PDB entry 5KAJ | X-ray diffraction, 2.68 A resolution | chains A and B of the 3 polymer chains in the assembly

Chain A (and B):
Name: (3,5-dihydroxyphenyl)acetyl-CoA 1,2-dioxygenase
Source organism: Streptomyces toyocaensis
Notes: EC 1.13.11.80; chain B of this document is another copy of the same molecule, construct and numbering; everything in this record applies to it too
Reference sequence: Q8KLK7 (DPGC_STRTO); residue numbers follow UniProt; this construct covers 1-438
Sequence (438 residues; row label = number of the first residue in the row):
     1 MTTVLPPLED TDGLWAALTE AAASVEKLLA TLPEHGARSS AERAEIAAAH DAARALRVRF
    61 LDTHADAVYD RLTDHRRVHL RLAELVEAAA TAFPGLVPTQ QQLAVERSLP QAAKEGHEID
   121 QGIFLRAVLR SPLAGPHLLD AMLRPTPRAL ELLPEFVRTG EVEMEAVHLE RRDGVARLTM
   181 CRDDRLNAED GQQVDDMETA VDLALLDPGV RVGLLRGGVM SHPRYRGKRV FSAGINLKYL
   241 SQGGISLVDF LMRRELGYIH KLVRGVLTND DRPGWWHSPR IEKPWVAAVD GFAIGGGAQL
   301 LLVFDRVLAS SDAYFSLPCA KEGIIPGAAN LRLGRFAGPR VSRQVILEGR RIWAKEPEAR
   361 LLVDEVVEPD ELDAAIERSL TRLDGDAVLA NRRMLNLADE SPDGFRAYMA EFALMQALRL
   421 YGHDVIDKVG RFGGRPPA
Unresolved in the structure: 1-10, 425-438 (chain B: 1-10, 427-438)
Construct notes: engineered mutation Cys-319 (Ala in Q8KLK7)
Ligand contacts: YE2 ([[(2R,3S,4R,5R)-5-(6-aminopurin-9-yl)-4-oxidanyl-3-phosphonooxy-oxolan-2-yl]methoxy-oxidanyl-phosphoryl] [(3R)-4-[[3-[2-[(E)-2-[3,5-bis(oxidanyl)phenyl]-1-oxidanyl-ethenyl]sulfanylethylamino]-3-oxidanylidene-propyl]amino]-2,2-dimethyl-3-oxidanyl-4-oxidanylidene-butyl] hydrogen phosphate): Arg-185, Leu-186, Ala-188, Glu-189, His-222, Arg-224, Tyr-225, Ala-233, Gly-234, Ile-235, Asn-236, Leu-237, Lys-238, Phe-250, Leu-251, Arg-254, Glu-255, Phe-292, Ile-294, Gly-295, Gly-296, Gln-299, Tyr-314, Pro-318, Cys-319, Ile-324, Ile-325, Pro-326, Gly-327, Phe-412, Gln-416
UniProt features mapped onto this chain:
  - binding site (substrate): Asp-183, Glu-189, His-222 to Tyr-225, Ala-233 to Lys-238, Gly-296, Ile-325 to Gly-327, Gln-416
  - mutagenesis: Glu-189 (E189Q: Strong decrease of affinity and the catalytic efficiency compared to the wild-type), Leu-237 (L237T: Strong decrease of affinity for DPA-CoA and 2-fold decrease of the catalytic efficiency compared to the wild-type. Slight decrease of affinity for dioxygen), Arg-254 (R254K: Strong decrease of affinity and the catalytic efficiency compared to the wild-type), Glu-255 (E255Q: Same affinity and catalytic efficiency compared to the wild-type), Gln-299 (Q299N: Slight increase of the affinity and 2-fold decrease of the catalytic efficiency compared to the wild-type), Ile-324 (I324T: Loss of dioxygenase activity), Val-425 (V425T: Slight decrease of affinity for DPA-CoA and catalytic efficiency compared to the wild-type. Slight decrease of affinity for dioxygen), Val-429 (V429T: Slight decrease of affinity for DPA-CoA and catalytic efficiency compared to the wild-type. Slight decrease of affinity for dioxygen)

How chain A and chain B interact:
Contacting residue pairs - 63 pairs, chain A then chain B:
  Asp-51(A) / Pro-273(B)
  Asp-51(A) / Gly-274(B)  hydrogen bond (side chain-backbone)
  Asp-51(A) / Trp-276(B)  hydrogen bond
  Arg-54(A) / Trp-276(B)
  Ala-55(A) / Trp-276(B)  hydrophobic
  Val-58(A) / Trp-276(B)  hydrophobic
  Ile-119(A) / Trp-276(B)  hydrophobic
  Ile-123(A) / Trp-276(B)  hydrophobic
  Ala-320(A) / Ala-387(B)
  Lys-321(A) / Arg-382(B)  hydrogen bond (side chain-backbone)
  Lys-321(A) / Val-388(B)
  Gly-323(A) / Ala-387(B)
  Ile-324(A) / Asn-391(B)
  Ile-325(A) / Asn-391(B)
  Ile-325(A) / Met-394(B)  hydrophobic
  Pro-326(A) / Asn-391(B)
  Asn-330(A) / Asn-391(B)  hydrogen bond
  Asn-330(A) / Met-394(B)
  Asn-330(A) / Leu-395(B)
  Asn-330(A) / Ala-398(B)
  Leu-331(A) / Ala-398(B)  hydrophobic
  Gly-338(A) / Arg-335(B)
  Pro-339(A) / Arg-335(B)
  Pro-339(A) / Phe-336(B)  hydrophobic
  Pro-339(A) / Asp-399(B)
  Arg-340(A) / Leu-301(B)
  Arg-340(A) / Phe-304(B)  hydrogen bond (side chain-backbone)
  Arg-340(A) / Asp-305(B)  hydrogen bond (side chain-backbone)
  Arg-340(A) / Val-307(B)
  Arg-340(A) / Arg-360(B)
  Arg-340(A) / Leu-361(B)
  Arg-340(A) / Leu-362(B)  hydrogen bond (side chain-backbone)
  Arg-340(A) / Asp-364(B)  salt bridge
  Arg-343(A) / Asp-305(B)
  Arg-343(A) / Leu-395(B)
  Arg-343(A) / Asn-396(B)  hydrogen bond
  Arg-343(A) / Asp-399(B)  salt bridge
  Gln-344(A) / Arg-306(B)
  Gln-344(A) / Arg-360(B)
  Gln-344(A) / Asp-364(B)  hydrogen bond
  Ile-346(A) / Asn-391(B)
  Leu-347(A) / Asp-305(B)
  Leu-347(A) / Val-388(B)
  Leu-347(A) / Asn-391(B)
  Leu-347(A) / Arg-392(B)
  Glu-348(A) / Arg-306(B)  salt bridge
  Glu-348(A) / Arg-382(B)  salt bridge
  Glu-348(A) / Leu-383(B)
  Tyr-408(A) / Met-394(B)  hydrophobic
  Tyr-408(A) / Leu-397(B)  hydrophobic
  Glu-411(A) / Leu-397(B)
  Phe-412(A) / Met-394(B)
  Leu-414(A) / His-277(B)
  Met-415(A) / Ala-390(B)  hydrophobic
  Met-415(A) / Arg-393(B)
  Met-415(A) / Met-394(B)  hydrophobic
  Leu-418(A) / His-277(B)
  Arg-419(A) / Asp-386(B)
  Arg-419(A) / Ala-387(B)
  Arg-419(A) / Ala-390(B)
  His-423(A) / Asp-386(B)
  Asp-424(A) / Asp-386(B)
  Asp-424(A) / Ala-387(B)
Also at the interface, not in a pair above, chain A (33 interface residues in all): Ser-342, Ala-407
Also at the interface, not in a pair above, chain B (31 interface residues in all): Val-363

In short:
33 residues of chain A face 31 of chain B across their interface, with 9 hydrogen bonds and 4 salt bridges.
Among the polar pairs are Arg-340(A)/Asp-364(B), Arg-343(A)/Asp-399(B) and Glu-348(A)/Arg-306(B). Chain A
binds compound YE2.
Both chains are (3,5-dihydroxyphenyl)acetyl-CoA 1,2-dioxygenase (Streptomyces toyocaensis). Entry 5KAJ
(Crystal structure of a dioxygenase in the Crotonase superfamily in P21, A319C mutant) was determined by X-ray
diffraction, deposited together with 5KAG and 5KAH.
